1B86 - chains C and D of the 4 polymer chains in the assembly; structure by X-ray diffraction, 2.50 A resolution.

Chain C:
Name: Protein (hemoglobin; alpha chain)
From: Homo sapiens
UniProt: P69905 (HBA_HUMAN); residues 401-541 here correspond to UniProt positions 1-141 (UniProt number = residue number - 400)
Sequence (141 residues; numbered 401 to 541; the number before each row is that of its first residue):
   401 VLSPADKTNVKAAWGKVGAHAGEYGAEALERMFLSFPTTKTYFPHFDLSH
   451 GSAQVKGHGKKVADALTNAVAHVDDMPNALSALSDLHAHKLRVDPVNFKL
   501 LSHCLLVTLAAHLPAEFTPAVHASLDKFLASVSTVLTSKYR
Metal / ion sites: heme Fe: H487 (together with oxygen molecule)
Residues lining bound ligands:
  - heme (HEM): M432, T439, Y442, F443, H445, F446, H458, K461, V462, A465, L466, L483, L486, H487, L491, V493, N497, F498, L501, V532, L536
  - oxygen molecule (OXY): L429, F443, H458, V462, H487
Curated features (UniProtKB/Swiss-Prot):
  - site: K461 (Not glycated)

Chain D:
Name: Protein (hemoglobin; beta chain)
From: Homo sapiens
UniProt: P68871 (HBB_HUMAN); residues 544-689 here correspond to UniProt positions 1-146 (UniProt number = residue number - 543)
Sequence (146 residues; each row starts with the number of its first residue):
   544 VHLTPEEKSAVTALWGKVNVDEVGGEALGRLLVVYPWTQRFFESFGDLST
   594 PDAVMGNPKVKAHGKKVLGAFSDGLAHLDNLKGTFATLSELHCDKLHVDP
   644 ENFRLLGNVLVCVLAHHFGKEFTPPVQAAYQKVVAGVANALAHKYH
Metal / ion sites: heme Fe near H635 (its only coordinating residue here)
Residues lining bound ligands: heme (HEM): L574, T581, F584, F585, H606, K609, V610, A613, F614, F628, L631, L634, H635, L639, V641, N645, F646, L649, V680, L684

Interface between chain C and chain D:
Residue-residue contacts (33; chain C residue first):
  R431(C) - F665(D)  hydrogen bond (side chain-backbone)
  R431(C) - T666(D)
  R431(C) - P667(D)
  R431(C) - Q670(D)  hydrogen bond
  L434(C) - P667(D)  hydrophobic
  L434(C) - P668(D)
  L434(C) - A671(D)
  S435(C) - Q670(D)
  S435(C) - A671(D)
  S435(C) - Q674(D)
  F436(C) - Q674(D)
  H503(C) - N651(D)
  H503(C) - Q674(D)  hydrogen bond
  V507(C) - A658(D)  hydrophobic
  V507(C) - Q670(D)
  A510(C) - C655(D)
  A510(C) - H659(D)
  A511(C) - A658(D)
  A511(C) - G662(D)
  H512(C) - K663(D)
  P514(C) - H659(D)  hydrogen bond (backbone-side chain)
  F517(C) - R573(D)  hydrogen bond (backbone-side chain)
  F517(C) - H659(D)
  T518(C) - R573(D)
  P519(C) - R573(D)
  P519(C) - V576(D)
  P519(C) - M598(D)  hydrophobic
  A520(C) - P594(D)  hydrophobic
  H522(C) - R573(D)  hydrogen bond
  H522(C) - V577(D)
  A523(C) - V577(D)  hydrophobic
  D526(C) - V577(D)
  D526(C) - Y578(D)  hydrogen bond
Also at the interface, not in a pair above, chain C (20 interface residues in all): E430, C504, L506
Also at the interface, not in a pair above, chain D (20 interface residues in all): V654

Summary:
Chain C and chain D each contribute 20 residues to their interface; the contacts include 7 hydrogen bonds.
Polar contacts include R431(C)-F665(D), R431(C)-Q670(D) and H503(C)-Q674(D). Chain C binds heme and oxygen
molecule. Ligands of chain D: heme.
Here chain C is Protein (hemoglobin; alpha chain) and chain D is Protein (hemoglobin; beta chain), both from
Homo sapiens. Entry 1B86 (Human deoxyhaemoglobin-2,3-diphosphoglycerate complex) was determined by X-ray
diffraction.
